2YPP - chains A and B; structure by X-ray diffraction, 2.30 A resolution.

# Chain A (and B)
Name: Phospho-2-dehydro-3-deoxyheptonate aldolase arog
From: Mycobacterium tuberculosis
Notes: EC 2.5.1.54; chain B of this document is another copy of the same molecule, construct and numbering; everything in this record applies to it too
UniProt: O53512 (AROG_MYCTU); residues 1-462 here = UniProt positions 1-462
Amino-acid sequence (462 residues; numbered 1 to 462; the number before each row is that of its first residue):
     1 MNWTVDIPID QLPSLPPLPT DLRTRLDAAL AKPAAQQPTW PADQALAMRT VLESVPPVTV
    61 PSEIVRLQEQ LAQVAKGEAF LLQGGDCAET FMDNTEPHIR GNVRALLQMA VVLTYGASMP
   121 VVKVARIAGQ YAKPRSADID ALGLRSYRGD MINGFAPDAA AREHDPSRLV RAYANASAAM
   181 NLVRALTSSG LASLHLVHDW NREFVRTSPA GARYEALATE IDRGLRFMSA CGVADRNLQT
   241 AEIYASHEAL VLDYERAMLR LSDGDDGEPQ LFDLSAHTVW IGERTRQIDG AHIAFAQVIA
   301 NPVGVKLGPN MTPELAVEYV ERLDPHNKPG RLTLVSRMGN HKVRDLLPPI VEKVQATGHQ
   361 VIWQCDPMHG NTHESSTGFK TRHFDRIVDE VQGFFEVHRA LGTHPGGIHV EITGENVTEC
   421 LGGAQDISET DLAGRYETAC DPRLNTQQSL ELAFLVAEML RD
Unresolved in the structure: 11-12 (chain B: 10-12)
Metal / ion sites: Mn2+: Cys87, Glu411
Residues lining bound ligands:
  - tyrosine (TYR), molecule 1: Pro8, Ile9, Val51, Val55, Val170, Tyr173, Ala174
  - tyrosine (TYR), molecule 2: Phe91, Met92, Arg171, Ala174, Asn175
UniProt features mapped onto this chain:
  - binding site (Mn(2+)): Cys87, His369, Glu411, Asp441
  - binding site (phosphoenolpyruvate): Arg126, Glu283, Arg284, Lys306, Arg337
From the paper describing this entry:
  - binding site for tyrosine: Trp3, Pro16, Glu53, Phe91, Asn94, Arg171, Tyr173, Ala174, Asn175, Arg256, Ala257, Leu259, Leu261
  - conformationally variable residues (loop rearrangement): Asp10 to Leu18
  - allosteric site: Arg171, Arg256
  - mutagenesis - R171A: increased binding to tyrosine
  - mutagenesis - R256A: unchanged binding to Phe
  - mutagenesis - R256A: decreased binding to tyrosine

# Chain A / chain B interface
Residue-residue contacts (69):
  Trp3(A) with Asp6(B); Ile7(B), hydrogen bond (backbone-backbone); Ile9(B), hydrophobic
  Thr4(A) with Thr4(B); Val5(B); Asp6(B); Ile7(B)
  Val5(A) with Thr4(B); Val5(B), hydrogen bond (backbone-backbone); Ile7(B), hydrophobic; Met48(B), hydrophobic
  Asp6(A) with Asn2(B); Trp3(B); Thr4(B), hydrogen bond; Ser167(B)
  Ile7(A) with Asn2(B); Trp3(B), hydrogen bond (backbone-backbone); Ser167(B); Val170(B), hydrophobic
  Pro8(A) with Asn2(B); Ser167(B); Arg171(B), hydrogen bond (backbone-side chain)
  Ile9(A) with Met1(B), hydrogen bond (backbone-backbone); Asn2(B); Trp3(B)
  Asp10(A) with Arg171(B), salt bridge
  Pro13(A) with Met92(B), hydrophobic
  Leu15(A) with Pro97(B), hydrophobic
  Ala47(A) with Met1(B), hydrophobic
  Pro56(A) with Asn94(B); Ala178(B)
  Pro57(A) with Glu96(B); Asn181(B)
  Val58(A) with Asn181(B), hydrogen bond (backbone-side chain)
  Val60(A) with Leu182(B), hydrophobic; Ala185(B), hydrophobic
  Ser62(A) with Ser189(B)
  Glu63(A) with Ala185(B)
  Met92(A) with Asp6(B); Pro8(B), hydrophobic
  Asn94(A) with Pro56(B)
  Thr95(A) with Ser54(B)
  Glu96(A) with Pro57(B)
  Ser167(A) with Asn2(B), hydrogen bond (side chain-backbone); Trp3(B)
  Val170(A) with Trp3(B)
  Arg171(A) with Trp3(B); Thr4(B), hydrogen bond (side chain-backbone); Asp6(B), salt bridge
  Tyr173(A) with Ala178(B)
  Ala174(A) with Trp3(B), hydrophobic
  Ser177(A) with Asn181(B)
  Ala178(A) with Pro56(B); Tyr173(B)
  Met180(A) with Asn181(B)
  Asn181(A) with Pro57(B), hydrogen bond (side chain-backbone); Val58(B), hydrogen bond (side chain-backbone); Ser177(B); Met180(B); Asn181(B), hydrogen bond (backbone-side chain); Arg184(B), hydrogen bond
  Leu182(A) with Pro56(B), hydrophobic; Val60(B), hydrophobic
  Arg184(A) with Asn181(B), hydrogen bond; Arg184(B); Ala185(B)
  Ala185(A) with Glu63(B); Arg184(B)
  Ser189(A) with Ser62(B)
Also at the interface, not in a pair above, chain A (37 interface residues in all): Ser54, Ile99, Gln239
Also at the interface, not in a pair above, chain B (37 interface residues in all): Thr95, Ile99, Arg236, Arg260

# Overview
The chain A/chain B interface involves 37 residues from each chain, with 14 hydrogen bonds and 2 salt bridges.
Polar pairs include Asp10(A)-Arg171(B), Arg171(A)-Asp6(B) and Asp6(A)-Thr4(B). Ligands of chain A: tyrosine.
From the paper: a binding site for tyrosine at Trp3(A), Pro16(A) and Glu53(A) among others; R171A of chain A
increases binding to tyrosine.
Chain A and chain B are both Phospho-2-dehydro-3-deoxyheptonate aldolase arog (Mycobacterium tuberculosis);
the structure, 3-deoxy-D-arabino-heptulosonate 7-phosphate synthase in complex with 3 tyrosine molecules, was
determined by X-ray diffraction together with 2YPO and 2YPQ from the same study.
